3NW4 - chain A; structure by X-ray diffraction, 2.00 A resolution.

[Chain A]
Molecule: Gentisate 1,2-Dioxygenase
Source organism: Pseudaminobacter salicylatoxidans
Notes: EC 1.13.11.4
UniProt: Q67FT0 (Q67FT0_9RHIZ); numbering as in UniProt (aligned over 1-368)
Chain sequence (368 residues; each row starts with the number of its first residue):
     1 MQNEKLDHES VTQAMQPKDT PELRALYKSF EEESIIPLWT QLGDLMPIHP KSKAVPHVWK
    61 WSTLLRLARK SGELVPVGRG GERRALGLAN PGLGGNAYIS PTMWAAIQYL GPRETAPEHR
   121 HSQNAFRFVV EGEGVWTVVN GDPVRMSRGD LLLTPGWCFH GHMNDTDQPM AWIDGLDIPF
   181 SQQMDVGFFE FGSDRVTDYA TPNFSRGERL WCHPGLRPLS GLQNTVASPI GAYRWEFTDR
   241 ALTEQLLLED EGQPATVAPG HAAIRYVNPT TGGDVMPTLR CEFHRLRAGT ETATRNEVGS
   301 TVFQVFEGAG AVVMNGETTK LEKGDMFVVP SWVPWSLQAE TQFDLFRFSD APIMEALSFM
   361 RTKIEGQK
Not modelled in the structure: 1-4, 368
Construct notes: engineered mutation Ala106 (Gly in Q67FT0); conflict Met163 (His in Q67FT0)
Metal / ion sites: Fe2+: His119, His121, His160 (together with 2,5-dihydroxybenzoic acid)
Residues lining bound ligands: 2,5-dihydroxybenzoic acid (GTQ): Leu38, Met46, Arg83, Ala85, Trp104, Ala106, Gln108, His119, His121, Arg127, His160, His162, Asp174, Leu176, Ile178

[Summary]
Chain A binds 2,5-dihydroxybenzoic acid. His119, His121 and His160 form the Fe2+ site.
Chain A is Gentisate 1,2-Dioxygenase (Pseudaminobacter salicylatoxidans); the structure, Crystal Structure of
Salicylate 1,2-dioxygenase G106A mutant from Pseudoaminobacter salicylatoxidans in complex with gentisate, was
determined by X-ray diffraction together with 3NST and 3NVC from the same study.
